PDB entry 8Q84 | electron microscopy, 3.15 A resolution | chains M and P of the 25 polymer chains in the assembly

# Chain M
Name: DASH complex subunit DAD4
Organism: Saccharomyces cerevisiae
Reference sequence: P69851 (DAD4_YEAST); residue numbers follow UniProt; this construct covers 1-72
Chain sequence (72 residues; each row starts with the number of its first residue):
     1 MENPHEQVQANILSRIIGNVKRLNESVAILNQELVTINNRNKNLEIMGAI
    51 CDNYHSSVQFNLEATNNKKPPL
Curated features (UniProtKB/Swiss-Prot):
  - modified residue: M1 (N-acetylmethionine)
  - mutagenesis: N61 (N61K: Decreases cell population growth)

# Chain P
Name: DASH complex subunit ASK1
Organism: Saccharomyces cerevisiae
Reference sequence: P35734 (ASK1_YEAST); numbering as in UniProt (aligned over 1-292)
Chain sequence (292 residues; numbered 1 to 292; the number before each row is that of its first residue):
     1 MDSASKEETLEKLDQEITVNLQKIDSNLSFCFHKITQDIIPHVATYSEIC
    51 ERIMDSTEWLGTMFQETGLVNLQANAAAPVGNAPVKSLVSNNVGIFPTSA
   101 EEASRQSQTDNGPNEADSAVHVNRDVHSMFNNDSIDDFHTANITSTGQIL
   151 KLPDSSDEDTGSEAVPSREQTDLTGEGHGGADDEQDESTIQRQSRKRKIS
   201 LLLQQQYGSSSSMVPSPIVPNKMRKQLAHEEHINNDGDNDDENSNNIESS
   251 PLKQGHHHPKGQADDNNEGPDEEESTKEVPKPGTIIHFSTNR
Disordered / not traced: 1-4, 70-292
Curated features (UniProtKB/Swiss-Prot):
  - modified residue: S26 (Phosphoserine), S118 (Phosphoserine), S134 (Phosphoserine), T140 (Phosphothreonine), S155 (Phosphoserine), S156 (Phosphoserine), S200 (Phosphoserine), S216 (Phosphoserine), S250 (Phosphoserine)

# Interface between chain M and chain P
Pairs across the interface - 35 pairs, chain M then chain P:
  H5(M) - E11(P)  salt bridge
  H5(M) - D14(P)
  H5(M) - Q15(P)
  H5(M) - T18(P)
  V8(M) - T18(P)
  Q9(M) - D14(P)
  Q9(M) - I17(P)
  Q9(M) - T18(P)  hydrogen bond (side chain-backbone)
  I12(M) - L21(P)
  I12(M) - Q22(P)
  L13(M) - L21(P)  hydrophobic
  R15(M) - D25(P)  salt bridge
  I16(M) - I24(P)  hydrophobic
  I16(M) - D25(P)
  N19(M) - L28(P)
  N19(M) - S29(P)  hydrogen bond (side chain-backbone)
  R22(M) - F32(P)
  L23(M) - L28(P)  hydrophobic
  L23(M) - F32(P)  hydrophobic
  L23(M) - I35(P)  hydrophobic
  S26(M) - F32(P)
  S26(M) - T36(P)
  V27(M) - I35(P)  hydrophobic
  L30(M) - I39(P)  hydrophobic
  L30(M) - I40(P)  hydrophobic
  E33(M) - V43(P)
  I37(M) - Y46(P)  hydrophobic
  I37(M) - S47(P)
  R40(M) - S47(P)  hydrogen bond
  R40(M) - E51(P)  salt bridge
  R40(M) - M54(P)
  N41(M) - C50(P)  hydrogen bond
  L44(M) - M54(P)  hydrophobic
  M47(M) - L60(P)  hydrophobic
  I50(M) - F64(P)  hydrophobic
Other interface residues (no listed pair), chain M (23 interface residues in all): N3, V20, L34
Other interface residues (no listed pair), chain P (28 interface residues in all): L10, C31, I53, G61

# Overview
Chain M and chain P form an interface of 23 and 28 residues respectively, with 4 hydrogen bonds and 3 salt
bridges. Polar pairs include H5(M)-E11(P), R15(M)-D25(P) and R40(M)-E51(P). From UniProt: one mutagenesis site
on chain M.
Here chain M is DASH complex subunit DAD4 and chain P is DASH complex subunit ASK1, both from Saccharomyces
cerevisiae. Entry 8Q84 (Outer kinetochore Dam1 protomer dimer Ndc80-Nuf2 coiled-coil complex) was determined
by electron microscopy (same publication as 8Q85).
